8JH4 - chains T and e of the 23 polymer chains in the assembly; structure by electron microscopy, 3.20 A resolution.

Chain T:
Molecule: 198-nt DNA strand
Source organism: synthetic construct
Sequence (198 nucleotides; row label = number of the first residue in the row; numbers below 1 keep their minus sign (DA-72 is residue -72)):
   -72 ATCAGAATCC CGGTGCCGAG GCCGCTCAAT TGGTCGTAGA CAGCTCTAGC ACCGCTTAAA
   -12 CGCACGTACG CGCTGTCCCC CGCGTTTTAA CCGCCAAGGG GATTACACCC AAGACACCAG
    48 GCACGAGACA GAAAAAAACA ACGAAAACGG CCACCACCCA AACACACCAA ACACAAGAGC
   108 TAATTGACTG ACGTAAGC
Not modelled in the structure: 106-125

Chain e:
Name: Histone H3.3
Source organism: Homo sapiens
UniProt: P84243 (H33_HUMAN); residues 0-135 here correspond to UniProt positions 1-136 (UniProt number = residue number + 1)
Chain sequence (136 residues; row label = number of the first residue in the row; numbering starts at 0):
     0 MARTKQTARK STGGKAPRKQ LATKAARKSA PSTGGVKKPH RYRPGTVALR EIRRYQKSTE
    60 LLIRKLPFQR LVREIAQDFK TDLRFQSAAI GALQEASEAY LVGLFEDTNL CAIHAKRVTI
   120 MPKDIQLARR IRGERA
Not modelled in the structure: 0-35, 135

Interface between chain T and chain e:
Residue-residue contacts (18):
  DA-69(T) with Lys36(e), phosphate contact
  DG-68(T) with Lys36(e), salt bridge to the phosphate
  DA-67(T) with His39(e), salt bridge to the phosphate
  DA-66(T) with Tyr41(e), hydrogen bond to the sugar; Arg49(e), hydrogen bond to the phosphate
  DT-65(T) with Arg49(e), salt bridge to the phosphate
  DC8(T) with Arg40(e), base contact; Pro43(e), phosphate contact; Gly44(e), phosphate contact
  DG9(T) with Arg40(e), hydrogen bond to the base; Tyr41(e), sugar contact; Pro43(e), phosphate contact; Gly44(e), hydrogen bond to the phosphate; Val46(e), phosphate contact; Ala47(e), phosphate contact
  DC10(T) with His39(e), sugar contact; Tyr41(e), phosphate contact
  DA17(T) with Arg69(e), salt bridge to the phosphate
Interface residues without a listed pair, chain T (10 interface residues in all): DC7
Interface residues without a listed pair, chain e (14 interface residues in all): Arg42, Thr45, Thr118, Met120

In short:
10 residues of chain T face 14 of chain e across their interface; the contacts include 4 hydrogen bonds and 4
salt bridges. Polar contacts include DG9(T)-Arg40(e), DA-66(T)-Tyr41(e) and DA-66(T)-Arg49(e).
Here chain T is a 198-nt DNA strand (synthetic construct) and chain e is Histone H3.3 (Homo sapiens). Entry
8JH4 (RNA polymerase II elongation complex containing 60 bp upstream DNA loop, stalled at SHL(-1) of the ...)
was determined by electron microscopy, deposited together with 8JH2 and 8JH3.
